Entry 4N4N (X-ray diffraction, 2.20 A resolution); this record covers chains A and D of the 6 polymer chains in the assembly.

# Chain A
Protein: Hydroxylamine oxidoreductase
Organism: Nitrosomonas europaea
Notes: EC 1.7.2.6
Reference sequence: Q50925 (HAO_NITEU); residue numbers follow UniProt; this construct covers 25-570
Chain sequence (546 residues; row label = number of the first residue in the row):
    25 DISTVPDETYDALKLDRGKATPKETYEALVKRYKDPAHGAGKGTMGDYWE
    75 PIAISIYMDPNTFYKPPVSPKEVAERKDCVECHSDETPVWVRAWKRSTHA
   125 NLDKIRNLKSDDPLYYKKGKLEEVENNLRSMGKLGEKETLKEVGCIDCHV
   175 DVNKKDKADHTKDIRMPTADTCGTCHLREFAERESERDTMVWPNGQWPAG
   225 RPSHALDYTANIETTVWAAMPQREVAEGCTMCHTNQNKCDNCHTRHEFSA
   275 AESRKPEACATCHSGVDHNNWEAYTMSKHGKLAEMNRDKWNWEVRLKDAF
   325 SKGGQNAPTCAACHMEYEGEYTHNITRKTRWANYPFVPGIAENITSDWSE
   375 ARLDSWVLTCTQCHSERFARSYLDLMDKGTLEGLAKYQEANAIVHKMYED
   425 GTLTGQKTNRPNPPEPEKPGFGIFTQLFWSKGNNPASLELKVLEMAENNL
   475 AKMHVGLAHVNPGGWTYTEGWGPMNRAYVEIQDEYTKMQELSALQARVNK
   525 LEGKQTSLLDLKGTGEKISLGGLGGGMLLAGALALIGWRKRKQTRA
Not modelled in the structure: 529-570
Glycans and other covalent adducts: heme c (HEC) linked to Cys103, Cys106, Cys169, Cys172, Cys196, Cys199, Cys253, Cys256, Cys263, Cys266, Cys283, Cys286, Cys334, Cys337, Cys384, Cys387, Tyr491
Bound ions: heme c Fe (8 sites), coordinated by His107, His123, His173, His184, His200, His228, His257, His267, His270, His287, His303, His338, His347, His388, His483; K+: Asp312 (shared with 1 residue of chain C; 1 residue of chain E)
Small-molecule neighbours:
  - heme c (HEC), molecule 1: Ile78, Met82, Val113, Trp114, Met255, Lys262, Asp264, Asn265, Thr268, Arg269
  - heme c (HEC), molecule 2: Tyr81, Tyr88, Pro91, Ser93, Pro94, Ala98, Glu99, Asp102, His107, Glu110, Ile170, His173, Val174, Ala182, His184, Ile188, Met190
  - heme c (HEC), molecule 3: Tyr81, Pro84, His107, Thr111, Trp114, Val115, Trp118, His123, Val167, Gly168, His173, Met190, Pro191, Lys262, Asp264, Arg269, His270, Phe272
  - heme c (HEC), molecule 4: Thr122, His123, Leu126, Lys141, Lys144, Leu145, Val148, Leu152, Leu164, Val167, Val176, Pro191, Thr195, His200, His267, Phe272, Ser273, Ala274, Ala275, Glu317
  - heme c (HEC), molecule 5: Tyr140, Lys141, Lys144, Ala193, His200, Glu203, Phe204, Arg207, His228, Asn259, His267, Ala274, Ser277, Arg278, Arg319, Leu320, Ala335, Met339, Tyr345, His347
  - heme c (HEC), molecule 6: Trp221, Arg225, Pro226, Ala234, Asn235, Thr238, Val240, Trp241, Gly252, His257, Thr285, His287, Ser288, His292, Ala356, Asn357, Tyr358, Phe448, Phe452
  - heme c (HEC), molecule 7: Arg225, Pro226, Ser227, His228, Leu230, Asp231, Ala234, Met255, His257, Thr258, Asn259, Asn265, Ser277, Ala282, His287, Ala335, His338, Ile349, Thr353, Ala356, Asn357
  - heme c (HEC), molecule 8: His287, Asn294, Trp295, Tyr298, His303, Pro332, Thr333, His338, Lys352, Thr353, Arg354, Trp355, Ala356, Asn357, Trp380, Leu397, Met400, His478, Ala482, His483
  - heme c (HEC), molecule 9: Lys302, His303, Leu306, Phe324, Asn330, Ala331, Pro332, Trp380, Thr383, Gln386, His388, Phe392, Ala393, Tyr396, Leu397, Val484
  - heme c (HEC), molecule 10: His388, Ser389, Phe392
  - heme c (HEC), molecule 11: Ser389, Glu390, Arg391, Phe392
  - heme c (HEC), molecule 12: Pro486, Gly487, Thr490
What the authors report for this chain:
  - catalytic residues: Asp291
  - specificity-determining residues: Tyr358 (proposed by the authors, not directly observed)
  - binding site for heme c: Tyr491
  - catalytic residues: His292 (citing earlier work)

# Chain D
Protein: hydroxylamine oxidoreductase
Organism: Nitrosomonas europaea
Notes: EC 1.7.2.6
Reference sequence: Q82V11 (Q82V11_NITEU); residue numbers follow UniProt; this construct covers 28-84
Chain sequence (57 residues; numbered 28 to 84; the number before each row is that of its first residue):
    28 SSLAPISAKDMLDYLACKDKKPTDVVKSHTEVENGKIVRVKCGDIVALVQ
    78 KAREQSG
Disulfide bonds: Cys44-Cys69

# Chain A / chain D interface
Contacting residue pairs (21; chain A residue first):
  Tyr72(A) - Lys54(D)  hydrogen bond (backbone-side chain)
  Glu74(A) - Lys54(D)  salt bridge
  Ala243(A) - Ile64(D)
  Pro245(A) - Ser55(D)
  Pro245(A) - His56(D)
  Pro245(A) - Thr57(D)
  Pro245(A) - Val59(D)
  Pro245(A) - Ile64(D)  hydrophobic
  Gln246(A) - His56(D)  hydrogen bond (backbone-backbone)
  Gln246(A) - Thr57(D)
  Glu248(A) - His56(D)  salt bridge
  Asn436(A) - Gly62(D)
  Pro437(A) - Gly62(D)
  Pro438(A) - Val59(D)  hydrophobic
  Pro438(A) - Gly62(D)
  Glu439(A) - Gly62(D)  hydrogen bond (backbone-backbone)
  Glu439(A) - Lys63(D)  salt bridge
  Glu439(A) - Arg66(D)  salt bridge
  Trp453(A) - Val59(D)
  Lys455(A) - Val59(D)  hydrogen bond (side chain-backbone)
  Lys455(A) - Glu60(D)  salt bridge
Also at the interface, not in a pair above, chain A (14 interface residues in all): Trp73, Met244
Also at the interface, not in a pair above, chain D (11 interface residues in all): Glu58

# Overview
14 residues of chain A face 11 of chain D across their interface, with 4 hydrogen bonds and 5 salt bridges.
Polar pairs include Glu74(A)-Lys54(D), Glu248(A)-His56(D) and Glu439(A)-Lys63(D). Ligands of chain A: 3 copies
of heme c. From the paper: catalytic residues Asp291(A) and His292(A); a binding site for heme c at Tyr491(A).
Here chain A is Hydroxylamine oxidoreductase and chain D is hydroxylamine oxidoreductase, both from
Nitrosomonas europaea. Entry 4N4N (Nitrosomonas europea HAO) was determined by X-ray diffraction (same
publication as 4N4J, 4N4K, 4N4L, 4N4M and 4N4O).
